Entry 1CLK (X-ray diffraction, 1.90 A resolution); this record covers chain A.

[Chain A]
Molecule: Xylose isomerase
Source organism: Streptomyces diastaticus
Notes: EC 5.3.1.5
UniProtKB: P50910 (XYLA_STRDI); residues 1-387 here correspond to UniProt positions 2-388 (UniProt number = residue number + 1)
Amino-acid sequence (387 residues; each row starts with the number of its first residue):
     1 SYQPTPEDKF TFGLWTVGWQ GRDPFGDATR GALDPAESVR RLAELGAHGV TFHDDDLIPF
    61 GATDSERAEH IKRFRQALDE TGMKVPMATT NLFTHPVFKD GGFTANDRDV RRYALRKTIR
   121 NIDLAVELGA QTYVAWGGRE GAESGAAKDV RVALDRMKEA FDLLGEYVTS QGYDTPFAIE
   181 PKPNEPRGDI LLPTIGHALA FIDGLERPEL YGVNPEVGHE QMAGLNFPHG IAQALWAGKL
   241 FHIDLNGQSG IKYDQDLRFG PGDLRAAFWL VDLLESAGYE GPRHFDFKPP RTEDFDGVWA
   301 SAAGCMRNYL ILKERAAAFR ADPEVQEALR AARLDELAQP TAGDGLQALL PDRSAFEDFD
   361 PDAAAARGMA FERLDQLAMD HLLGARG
Sequence notes: conflict A77 (Gly78 in P50910), L115 (Val116 in P50910), R265 (Ala266 in P50910)
Metal / ion sites: Mg2+: E180, E216, D244, D286; Co2+: E216, H219, D254, D256

[In short]
The Mg2+ site is built by E180, E216, D244 and D286. E216, H219, D254 and D256 coordinate Co2+.
Chain A is Xylose isomerase (Streptomyces diastaticus); the structure, Crystal structure of streptomyces
diastaticus NO.7 strain M1033 xylose isomerase at 1.9 A resolution with pseudo-I222 ..., was determined by
X-ray diffraction, deposited together with 1QT1.
